PDB entry 3PRC | X-ray diffraction, 2.40 A resolution | chains C and M of the 4 polymer chains in the assembly

== Chain C ==
Name: Photosynthetic reaction center
From: Blastochloris viridis
UniProt: P07173 (CYCR_RHOVI); residues 1-336 here correspond to UniProt positions 21-356 (UniProt number = residue number + 20)
Chain sequence (336 residues; row label = number of the first residue in the row):
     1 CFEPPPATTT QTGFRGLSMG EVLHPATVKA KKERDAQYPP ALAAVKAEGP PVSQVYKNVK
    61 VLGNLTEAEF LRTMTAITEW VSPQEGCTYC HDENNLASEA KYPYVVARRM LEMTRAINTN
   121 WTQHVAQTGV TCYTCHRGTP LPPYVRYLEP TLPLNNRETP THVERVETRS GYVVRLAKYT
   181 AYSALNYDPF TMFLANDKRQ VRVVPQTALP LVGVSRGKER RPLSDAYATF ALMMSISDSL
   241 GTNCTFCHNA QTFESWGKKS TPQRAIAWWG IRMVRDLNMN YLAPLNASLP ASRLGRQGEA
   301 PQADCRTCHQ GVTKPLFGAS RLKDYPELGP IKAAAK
Unresolved in the structure: 333-336
UniProt features mapped onto this chain:
  - binding site (heme): Met74, Cys87, Cys90, His91, Met110, His124, Cys132, Cys135, His136, Met233, Cys244, Cys247, His248, Cys305, Cys308, His309
  - site: Cys1 (Not N-palmitoylated)
  - lipidation: Cys1 (S-diacylglycerol cysteine)
Glycans and other covalent adducts: heme (HEM) linked to Cys87, Cys90, Cys132, Cys135, Cys244, Cys247, Cys305, Cys308
Ion coordination: heme Fe (4 sites), coordinated by Met74, His91, Met110, His124, His136, Met233, His248, His309
Ligand contacts:
  - heme (HEM), molecule 1: Tyr56, Lys57, Asn58, Val59, Lys60, Val61, Leu62, Phe70, Leu71, Met74, Thr75, Ile77, Thr78, Ser82, Gly86, His91, Leu96, Ala97, Pro103, Tyr104, Ala107, Arg108, Leu111
  - heme (HEM), molecule 2: Ile77, Val81, Tyr89, Tyr102, Pro103, Val106, Ala107, Met110, Leu111, Met113, Thr114, Ile117, Val130, Thr131, His136, Pro140, Leu141, Pro142, Val145, Leu277, Leu282, Leu289, Arg293, Pro301, Gln302, Thr307, Leu328
  - heme (HEM), molecule 3: Ile117, His124, Val125, Ala126, Thr128, Gly129, Val130, Thr134, Leu194, Ile236, Leu240, Phe246, Gln263, Ile266, Ala267, Gly270, Ile271, Met273, Val274, Leu277, Asp304, His309, Thr313, Lys314, Pro315, Gly318
  - heme (HEM), molecule 4: Val201, Arg202, Val203, Val204, Gln206, Thr229, Phe230, Met233, Met234, Ile236, Ser237, Leu240, Thr242, Asn243, Phe246, His248, Phe253, Glu254, Trp256, Gln263, Arg264, Ala267, Trp268, Ile271, Arg272

== Chain M ==
Name: Photosynthetic reaction center
From: Blastochloris viridis
UniProt: P06010 (RCEM_RHOVI); residues 1-323 here = UniProt positions 1-323
Chain sequence (323 residues; numbered 1 to 323; the number before each row is that of its first residue):
     1 ADYQTIYTQI QARGPHITVS GEWGDNDRVG KPFYSYWLGK IGDAQIGPIY LGASGIAAFA
    61 FGSTAILIIL FNMAAEVHFD PLQFFRQFFW LGLYPPKAQY GMGIPPLHDG GWWLMAGLFM
   121 TLSLGSWWIR VYSRARALGL GTHIAWNFAA AIFFVLCIGC IHPTLVGSWS EGVPFGIWPH
   181 IDWLTAFSIR YGNFYYCPWH GFSIGFAYGC GLLFAAHGAT ILAVARFGGD REIEQITDRG
   241 TAVERAALFW RWTIGFNATI ESVHRWGWFF SLMVMVSASV GILLTGTFVD NWYLWCVKHG
   301 AAPDYPAYLP ATPDPASLPG APK
Ion coordination: bacteriochlorophyll b Mg site 1 near His180 (its only coordinating residue here); bacteriochlorophyll b Mg site 2 near His200 (its only coordinating residue here); Fe2+: His217, Glu232, His264 (shared with 2 residues of chain L)
Ligand contacts:
  - bacteriochlorophyll b (BCB), molecule 1: Ile46, Gly47, Ile49, Met120, Phe154, Val155, Ile158, Val173, Ile177, Trp178, His180, Ile181, Trp183, Leu184
  - bacteriochlorophyll b (BCB), molecule 2: Gly62, Ala65, Ile66, Ile69, Met120, Leu124, Phe148, Ala151, Ile152, Phe154, Val155, Ile158, Trp183, Leu184, Thr185, Phe187, Ser188, Phe194, Tyr195, Cys197, Trp199, His200, Ser203, Ile204, Ala207, Tyr208, Val274, Met275, Ala278, Gly281, Ile282
  - bacteriochlorophyll b (BCB), molecule 3: Leu184, Tyr195, Tyr208
  - bacteriochlorophyll b (BCB), molecule 4: Tyr195, His200, Gly201, Ile204, Gly205, Tyr208, Gly209, Leu212, Phe270
  - bacteriopheophytin b (BPB), molecule 1: Ala58, Phe59, Gly62, Ser63, Ile66, Leu67, Ser123, Leu124, Trp127, Val131, Ile144, Asn147, Phe148, Ala151, Ser271, Val274, Met275
  - bacteriopheophytin b (BPB), molecule 2: Tyr208, Gly211, Leu212, Ala215, Ala216, Trp250, Thr253, Ile254
  - menaquinone-7 (MQ7): Leu212, Leu213, Ala216, His217, Thr220, Val243, Ala246, Ala247, Trp250, Ile254, Phe256, Asn257, Ala258, Thr259, Ile260, Val263, Trp266, Phe270
  - 15-cis-1,2-dihydroneurosporene (NS5): Ile66, Ile69, Leu70, Phe88, Trp113, Leu114, Gly117, Leu118, Met120, Thr121, Val155, Ile158, Gly159, Cys160, Trp169, Val173, Pro174, Phe175, Gly176, Ile177, His180

== How chain C and chain M interact ==
Pairs across the interface (121; chain C residue first):
  Gln11(C) - Tyr308(M)
  Thr12(C) - Tyr308(M)
  Thr12(C) - Leu309(M)
  Gly13(C) - Tyr308(M)
  Phe14(C) - Tyr305(M)  hydrophobic
  Phe14(C) - Pro306(M)  hydrophobic
  Phe14(C) - Tyr308(M)
  Leu17(C) - Tyr305(M)
  Val163(C) - Gln83(M)
  Val163(C) - Arg86(M)
  Arg169(C) - His78(M)  hydrogen bond
  Ser170(C) - Val77(M)
  Ser170(C) - Asp80(M)  hydrogen bond
  Ser170(C) - Gln83(M)
  Ser170(C) - Gln87(M)  hydrogen bond (backbone-side chain)
  Val173(C) - Glu76(M)
  Val173(C) - Gln87(M)
  Val173(C) - Trp90(M)  hydrophobic
  Val173(C) - Leu91(M)  hydrophobic
  Val174(C) - Arg86(M)
  Val174(C) - Gln87(M)
  Tyr182(C) - Trp90(M)  hydrogen bond (backbone-side chain)
  Ser183(C) - Trp90(M)
  Ala184(C) - Trp90(M)
  Ala184(C) - Tyr94(M)  hydrogen bond (backbone-side chain)
  Ala184(C) - Trp178(M)  hydrophobic
  Ala184(C) - Asp182(M)
  Leu185(C) - Asp182(M)
  Asn186(C) - Glu76(M)
  Asn186(C) - Tyr94(M)
  Asn186(C) - Lys97(M)  hydrogen bond
  Tyr187(C) - Lys97(M)
  Arg202(C) - Asp314(M)  salt bridge
  Arg202(C) - Ala316(M)
  Val203(C) - Arg190(M)
  Val204(C) - Ile189(M)
  Val204(C) - Asn291(M)
  Pro205(C) - Arg190(M)
  Pro205(C) - Asp290(M)
  Pro205(C) - Asn291(M)  hydrogen bond (backbone-side chain)
  Pro205(C) - Leu294(M)
  Gln206(C) - Leu294(M)
  Thr207(C) - Asp290(M)
  Thr207(C) - Asn291(M)
  Thr207(C) - Leu294(M)
  Ala208(C) - Val289(M)
  Ala208(C) - Asp290(M)  hydrogen bond (backbone-backbone)
  Ala208(C) - Asn291(M)  hydrogen bond (backbone-backbone)
  Ala208(C) - Leu294(M)
  Ala208(C) - Trp295(M)
  Leu209(C) - Phe288(M)
  Leu209(C) - Asp290(M)
  Leu209(C) - Lys298(M)
  Pro210(C) - Gly286(M)
  Pro210(C) - Thr287(M)
  Pro210(C) - Phe288(M)
  Pro210(C) - Val289(M)
  Pro210(C) - Asp290(M)
  Arg216(C) - Leu165(M)
  Arg216(C) - Val166(M)
  Arg216(C) - Gly286(M)  hydrogen bond (side chain-backbone)
  Arg216(C) - Thr287(M)  hydrogen bond (side chain-backbone)
  Gly217(C) - Gln99(M)  hydrogen bond (backbone-side chain)
  Gly217(C) - Val166(M)  hydrogen bond (backbone-backbone)
  Gly217(C) - Gly167(M)
  Lys218(C) - Gln99(M)
  Lys218(C) - Tyr100(M)
  Lys218(C) - Gly101(M)
  Arg220(C) - Gln99(M)  hydrogen bond (backbone-side chain)
  Arg220(C) - Val166(M)
  Arg220(C) - Glu171(M)  salt bridge
  Arg220(C) - Arg190(M)
  Arg220(C) - Tyr191(M)  hydrogen bond
  Arg221(C) - Gln99(M)
  Pro222(C) - Lys97(M)
  Pro222(C) - Gln99(M)
  Pro222(C) - Ser170(M)
  Leu223(C) - Ser170(M)  hydrogen bond (backbone-side chain)
  Leu223(C) - Glu171(M)
  Leu223(C) - Trp183(M)
  Leu223(C) - Phe187(M)  hydrophobic
  Leu223(C) - Arg190(M)
  Ser224(C) - Lys97(M)  hydrogen bond (side chain-backbone)
  Ala226(C) - Ala186(M)
  Tyr227(C) - Pro174(M)
  Tyr227(C) - Trp183(M)
  Tyr227(C) - Ala186(M)  hydrophobic
  Phe230(C) - Thr185(M)
  Ala250(C) - Asn193(M)
  Gln251(C) - Asn193(M)  hydrogen bond (backbone-side chain)
  Gln251(C) - Tyr196(M)  hydrogen bond
  Gln251(C) - Tyr293(M)
  Gln251(C) - Pro303(M)  hydrogen bond (side chain-backbone)
  Gln251(C) - Tyr305(M)
  Thr252(C) - Tyr293(M)
  Glu254(C) - Asn291(M)  hydrogen bond
  Trp256(C) - Thr312(M)
  Trp256(C) - Pro313(M)
  Trp256(C) - Asp314(M)
  Trp256(C) - Pro315(M)
  Gly257(C) - Ala311(M)
  Gly257(C) - Thr312(M)  hydrogen bond (backbone-backbone)
  Lys258(C) - Asp304(M)  salt bridge
  Lys258(C) - Tyr305(M)  hydrogen bond (side chain-backbone)
  Lys258(C) - Ala307(M)
  Lys259(C) - Tyr293(M)
  Lys259(C) - Asp304(M)  salt bridge
  Ser260(C) - Pro310(M)
  Ser260(C) - Thr312(M)
  Thr261(C) - Leu309(M)
  Thr261(C) - Thr312(M)  hydrogen bond (backbone-side chain)
  Pro262(C) - Leu309(M)
  Pro262(C) - Pro310(M)
  Pro262(C) - Thr312(M)
  Ala265(C) - Thr312(M)
  Trp268(C) - Pro315(M)  hydrophobic
  Trp268(C) - Ala316(M)  hydrophobic
  Trp268(C) - Pro322(M)
  Trp269(C) - Pro315(M)
  Trp269(C) - Pro322(M)
  Arg272(C) - Lys323(M)  hydrogen bond (side chain-backbone)
Other interface residues (no listed pair), chain C (58 interface residues in all): Gly171, Ala177, Ser215, Asn249, Phe253, Ser255, Gln263
Other interface residues (no listed pair), chain M (63 interface residues in all): Ala98, Gly172, Pro179, Gly192, Leu318, Ala321

== Overview ==
The interface between chain C and chain M involves 58 residues on one side and 63 on the other; the contacts
include 25 hydrogen bonds and 4 salt bridges. Polar contacts include Arg202(C)-Asp314(M), Arg220(C)-Glu171(M)
and Lys258(C)-Asp304(M).
Here chain C is Photosynthetic reaction center and chain M is Photosynthetic reaction center, both from
Blastochloris viridis. Entry 3PRC (Photosynthetic reaction center from rhodopseudomonas viridis (qb-DEPLETED))
was determined by X-ray diffraction together with 2PRC from the same study.
